Entry 4RX0 (X-ray diffraction, 2.25 A resolution); this record covers chain A.

== Chain A ==
Name: Dihydroorotate dehydrogenase (quinone), mitochondrial
From: Plasmodium falciparum
Notes: EC 1.3.5.2
Reference sequence: Q08210 (PYRD_PLAF7); numbering as in UniProt; present here: 158-383, 414-569
Chain sequence (401 residues; each row starts with the number of its first residue; note: 30 numbers in that range are skipped by the numbering (no residue carries them; nothing is unmodelled there)):
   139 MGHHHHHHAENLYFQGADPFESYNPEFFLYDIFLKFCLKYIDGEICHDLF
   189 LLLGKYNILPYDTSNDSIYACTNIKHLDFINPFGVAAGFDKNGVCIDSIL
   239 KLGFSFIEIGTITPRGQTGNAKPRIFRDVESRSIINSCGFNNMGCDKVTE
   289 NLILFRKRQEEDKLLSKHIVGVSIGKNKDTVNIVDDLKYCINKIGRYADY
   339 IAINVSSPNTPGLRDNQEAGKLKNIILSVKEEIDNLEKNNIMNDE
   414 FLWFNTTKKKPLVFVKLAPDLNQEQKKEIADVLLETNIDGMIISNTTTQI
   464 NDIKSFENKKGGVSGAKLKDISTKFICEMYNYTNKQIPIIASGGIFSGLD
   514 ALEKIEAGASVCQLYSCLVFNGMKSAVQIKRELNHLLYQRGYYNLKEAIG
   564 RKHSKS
Not modelled in the structure: 139-160, 347-355, 567-569
Sequence notes: expression tag (139-157)
Ligand contacts:
  - dsm265 (D65; 2-(1,1-difluoroethyl)-5-methyl-N-[4-(pentafluoro-lambda~6~-sulfanyl)phenyl][1,2,4]triazolo[1,5-a]pyrimidin-7-amine): Leu172, Cys175, Leu176, Gly181, Glu182, Cys184, His185, Phe188, Leu189, Leu197, Phe227, Ile237, Leu240, Ile263, Arg265, Ile272, Tyr528, Leu531, Val532, Met536
  - FMN (flavin mononucleotide): Ala224, Ala225, Gly226, Lys229, Gly248, Thr249, Ile263, Ile272, Asn274, Cys276, Phe278, Ser311, Asn342, Lys429, Ser457, Asn458, Thr459, Ser477, Gly478, Leu481, Ser505, Gly506, Gly507, Ile508, Gln526, Leu527, Tyr528, Ser529
  - orotic acid (ORO): Lys229, Asn274, Ser275, Cys276, Gly277, Phe278, Asn342, Ser344, Pro346, Asn458, Thr459
Swiss-Prot annotation at these positions:
  - active site: Ser345 (Nucleophile)
  - binding site (FMN): Ala225 to Lys229, Thr249, Asn342, Lys429, Ser477, Gly478, Ser505 to Gly507, Tyr528, Ser529
  - binding site (substrate): Lys229, Asn274 to Phe278, Asn342, Asn347, Asn458, Thr459
From the paper describing this entry:
  - binding site for dsm265: His185, Arg265
  - mutagenesis - G181C (13-fold): decreased binding to dsm265
  - mutagenesis - G181C (2-fold): decreased catalytic activity
  - mutagenesis - G181C (26-fold): increased growth

== Overview ==
Ligands of chain A: dsm265, flavin mononucleotide and orotic acid. From UniProt: active-site residue Ser345,
15 FMN-binding residues and 10 substrate-binding residues. The paper reports a binding site for dsm265 at
His185 and Arg265; G181C reduces binding to dsm265.
Chain A is Dihydroorotate dehydrogenase (quinone), mitochondrial (Plasmodium falciparum); the structure,
Crystal structure of Plasmodium falciparum dihydroorotate dehydrogenase bound with Inhibitor DSM265, was
determined by X-ray diffraction together with 5BOO from the same study.
